PDB entry 1DLR | X-ray diffraction, 2.30 A resolution | chain A

# Chain A
Protein: Dihydrofolate reductase
From: Homo sapiens
Notes: EC 1.5.1.3
UniProtKB: P00374 (DYR_HUMAN); residues 1-186 here = UniProt positions 1-186
Chain sequence (186 residues; row label = number of the first residue in the row):
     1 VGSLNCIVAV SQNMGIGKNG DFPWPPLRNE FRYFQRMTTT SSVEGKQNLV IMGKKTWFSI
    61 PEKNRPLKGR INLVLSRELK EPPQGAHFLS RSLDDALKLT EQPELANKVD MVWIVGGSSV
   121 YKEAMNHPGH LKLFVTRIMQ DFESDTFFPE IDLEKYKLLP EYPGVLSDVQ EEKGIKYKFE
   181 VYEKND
Differences from the reference sequence: conflict F22 (Leu in P00374)
Ligand contacts:
  - MXA (6-(2,5-dimethoxy-benzyl)-5-methyl-pyrido[2,3-d]pyrimidine-2,4-diamine): I7, V8, A9, F22, E30, F31, F34, T56, S59, I60, P61, N64, V115, Y121, T136
  - NADPH (NDP; NADPH dihydro-nicotinamide-adenine-dinucleotide phosphate): V8, A9, I16, G17, K18, G20, D21, F22, W24, G53, K54, K55, T56, S59, L75, S76, R77, E78, R91, S92, L93, V115, G116, G117, S118, S119, V120, Y121, E123, T146

# In short
Chain A binds NADPH and compound MXA.
Chain A is Dihydrofolate reductase (Homo sapiens); the structure, Methotrexate-resistant variants of human
dihydrofolate reductase with substitution of leucine 22: kinetics, crystallography and potential as ..., was
determined by X-ray diffraction, deposited together with 1DLS.
